PDB entry 7JY9 | electron microscopy, 2.70 A resolution | chains B and S of the 12 polymer chains in the assembly

# Chain B
Protein: Protein RecA
Organism: Escherichia coli
UniProt: A0A376NU07 (A0A376NU07_ECOLX); residues 0-333 here correspond to UniProt positions 1-334 (UniProt number = residue number + 1)
Sequence (334 residues; numbered 0 to 333; the number before each row is that of its first residue; numbering starts at 0):
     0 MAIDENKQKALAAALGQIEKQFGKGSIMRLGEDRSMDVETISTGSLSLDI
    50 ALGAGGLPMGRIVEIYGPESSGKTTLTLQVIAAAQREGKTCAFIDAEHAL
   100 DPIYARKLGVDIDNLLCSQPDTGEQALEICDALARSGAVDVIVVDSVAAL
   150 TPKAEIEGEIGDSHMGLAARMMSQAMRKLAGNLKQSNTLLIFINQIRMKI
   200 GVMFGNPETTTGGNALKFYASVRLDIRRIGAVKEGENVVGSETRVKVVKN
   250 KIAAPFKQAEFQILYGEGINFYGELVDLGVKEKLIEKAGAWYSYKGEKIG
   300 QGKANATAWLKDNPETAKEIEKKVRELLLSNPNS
Not modelled in the structure: 0
Bound ions: Mg2+: Thr73 (together with ATP-gamma-S)
Ligand contacts:
  - ATP-gamma-S (AGS; phosphothiophosphoric acid-adenylate ester), molecule 1: Pro67, Glu68, Ser69, Ser70, Gly71, Lys72, Thr73, Thr74, Glu96, Asp100, Tyr103, Ser240, Tyr264
  - ATP-gamma-S (AGS), molecule 2: Phe217, Lys248, Asn249, Lys250, Ile251, Ala252, Ala253, Pro254
From the paper describing this entry:
  - binding site for the 45-nt DNA strand: Met202, Phe203, Gly204, Asn205, Pro206, Glu207, Arg226 to Lys232, Trp290, Lys297 to Lys302
  - mutagenesis - K286N, K302N: decreased binding to dsDNA (citing earlier work)
  - binding site for the 45-nt DNA strand: Met202, Lys232, Lys286 to Trp290, Lys297 to Lys302

# Chain S
Molecule: 27-nt DNA strand
Sequence (27 nucleotides; row label = number of the first residue in the row):
     1 CCCCCCCCCCCCCCAAAAAAAAAAACC

# Interface between chain B and chain S
Pairs across the interface (17):
  Met164(B) - DA21(S)  base contact
  Ala168(B) - DA21(S)  phosphate contact
  Ala168(B) - DA22(S)  phosphate contact
  Arg169(B) - DA21(S)  hydrogen bond to the base
  Ser172(B) - DA21(S)  hydrogen bond to the phosphate
  Arg176(B) - DA21(S)  salt bridge to the phosphate
  Arg196(B) - DA24(S)  sugar contact
  Arg196(B) - DA25(S)  phosphate contact
  Met197(B) - DA24(S)  base contact
  Met197(B) - DA25(S)  hydrogen bond to the phosphate
  Lys198(B) - DA24(S)  base contact
  Ile199(B) - DA24(S)  hydrogen bond to the base
  Ile199(B) - DA25(S)  base contact
  Gly211(B) - DA23(S)  hydrogen bond to the phosphate
  Gly212(B) - DA22(S)  phosphate contact
  Gly212(B) - DA23(S)  hydrogen bond to the phosphate
  Asn213(B) - DA22(S)  hydrogen bond to the phosphate
Other interface residues (no listed pair), chain B (15 interface residues in all): Gly165, Thr209, Thr210
Other interface residues (no listed pair), chain S (6 interface residues in all): DA20

# In short
The interface between chain B and chain S involves 15 residues on one side and 6 on the other, with 7 hydrogen
bonds and 1 salt bridge. Polar contacts include Arg169(B)-DA21(S), Ile199(B)-DA24(S) and Ser172(B)-DA21(S).
From the paper: a binding site for the 45-nt DNA strand at Met202(B), Phe203(B) and Gly204(B) among others;
K286N and K302N of chain B reduce binding to dsDNA.
Chain B is Protein RecA (Escherichia coli) and chain S is a 27-nt DNA strand; the structure, Structure of a 9
base pair RecA-D loop complex, was determined by electron microscopy (same publication as 7JY6, 7JY7 and
7JY8).
